8HES - chains H and L of the 3 polymer chains in the assembly; structure by X-ray diffraction, 2.20 A resolution.

== Chain H ==
Molecule: NIV-10 Fab H-chain
From: Homo sapiens
Notes: antibody fragment or engineered binder
Sequence (249 residues; each row starts with the number of its first residue):
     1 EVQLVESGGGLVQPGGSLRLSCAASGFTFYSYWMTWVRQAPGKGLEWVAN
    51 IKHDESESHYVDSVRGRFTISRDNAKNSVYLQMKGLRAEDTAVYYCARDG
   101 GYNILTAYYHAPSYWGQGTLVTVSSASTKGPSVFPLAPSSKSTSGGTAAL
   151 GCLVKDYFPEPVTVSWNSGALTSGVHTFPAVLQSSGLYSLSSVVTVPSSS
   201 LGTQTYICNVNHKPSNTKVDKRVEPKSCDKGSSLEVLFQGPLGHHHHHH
Unresolved in the structure: 140-144, 199-201, 226-249
Disulfides: Cys22-Cys96, Cys152-Cys208

== Chain L ==
Molecule: NIV-10 Fab L-chain
From: Homo sapiens
Notes: antibody fragment or engineered binder
Sequence (217 residues; numbered -1 to 215; the number before each row is that of its first residue; numbers below 1 keep their minus sign (Gln-1 is residue -1)):
    -1 QSALTQPASVSGSPGQSITISCTGTSSDVGGYNFVSWYRQYPGKAPQLMI
    49 YDVSRRPSGDSDRFSGSKSGNTASLTISGLQAEDEAEYHCSSYTGRSPYV
    99 VFGGGTKVTVLGQPKAAPSVTLFPPSSEELQANKATLVCLISDFYPGAVT
   149 VAWKADSSPVKAGVETTTPSKQSNNKYAASSYLSLTPEQWKSHRSYSCQV
   199 THEGSTVEKTVAPTECS
Unresolved in the structure: -1 to 0, 213-215
Disulfides: Cys20-Cys88, Cys137-Cys196

== Interface between chain H and chain L ==
Pairs across the interface - 70 pairs, chain H then chain L:
  Gln39(H) - Gln38(L)  hydrogen bond
  Gln39(H) - His87(L)
  Gly42(H) - Thr166(L)
  Gly44(H) - Gly102(L)
  Leu45(H) - Pro44(L)  hydrophobic
  Leu45(H) - His87(L)
  Leu45(H) - Phe100(L)
  Trp47(H) - Ser95(L)
  Trp47(H) - Pro96(L)  hydrophobic
  Trp47(H) - Tyr97(L)
  Trp47(H) - Val98(L)
  Trp47(H) - Phe100(L)
  Asn50(H) - Tyr97(L)
  His59(H) - Tyr97(L)  hydrogen bond
  Tyr60(H) - Ser95(L)  hydrogen bond (backbone-side chain)
  Val61(H) - Ser95(L)
  Tyr95(H) - Gln38(L)  hydrogen bond
  Tyr95(H) - Lys42(L)  hydrogen bond (side chain-backbone)
  Tyr95(H) - Ala43(L)  hydrophobic
  Tyr102(H) - Tyr91(L)
  Ala107(H) - Phe32(L)
  Tyr108(H) - Phe32(L)  hydrophobic
  Tyr108(H) - Tyr49(L)
  Tyr108(H) - Asp50(L)  hydrogen bond
  Tyr108(H) - Arg53(L)
  Tyr109(H) - Phe32(L)
  Tyr109(H) - Tyr91(L)  hydrophobic
  Tyr109(H) - Val98(L)
  Ala111(H) - Ser34(L)
  Ala111(H) - Tyr36(L)
  Pro112(H) - Tyr36(L)  hydrogen bond (backbone-side chain)
  Trp115(H) - Tyr36(L)
  Trp115(H) - Ala43(L)  hydrophobic
  Trp115(H) - Pro44(L)
  Gly116(H) - Ala43(L)
  Phe134(H) - Ser124(L)
  Phe134(H) - Glu126(L)
  Phe134(H) - Glu127(L)
  Pro135(H) - Ser124(L)  hydrogen bond (backbone-side chain)
  Pro135(H) - Glu126(L)
  Leu136(H) - Phe121(L)  hydrophobic
  Ala137(H) - Phe121(L)
  Ala149(H) - Phe121(L)
  Leu153(H) - Thr134(L)
  Leu153(H) - Val136(L)  hydrophobic
  Leu153(H) - Tyr180(L)  hydrophobic
  Lys155(H) - Glu127(L)
  Lys155(H) - Lys132(L)
  Lys155(H) - Thr134(L)  hydrogen bond
  Asp156(H) - Lys132(L)  salt bridge
  His176(H) - Gln170(L)
  His176(H) - Ala176(L)
  Phe178(H) - Leu138(L)  hydrophobic
  Phe178(H) - Ile139(L)
  Phe178(H) - Ala176(L)  hydrophobic
  Phe178(H) - Ala177(L)
  Pro179(H) - Thr165(L)
  Pro179(H) - Ser168(L)
  Pro179(H) - Ser178(L)
  Ala180(H) - Thr165(L)
  Val181(H) - Glu163(L)
  Val181(H) - Thr165(L)
  Val181(H) - Tyr180(L)  hydrophobic
  Leu182(H) - Glu163(L)
  Gln183(H) - Glu163(L)
  Ser184(H) - Glu163(L)  hydrogen bond (backbone-side chain)
  Leu190(H) - Tyr180(L)
  Ser191(H) - Val136(L)
  Ser191(H) - Tyr180(L)  hydrogen bond
  Val193(H) - Leu138(L)  hydrophobic
Also at the interface, not in a pair above, chain H (48 interface residues in all): Val37, Glu46, Asp62, Arg65, Gly100, Ser113, Ser132, Val133, Leu150, Gly151, Ser189
Also at the interface, not in a pair above, chain L (40 interface residues in all): Leu46, Thr119, Ala130, Ser140

== Overview ==
48 residues of chain H and 40 residues of chain L are in contact, with 11 hydrogen bonds and 1 salt bridge.
Among the polar pairs are Asp156(H)-Lys132(L), Gln39(H)-Gln38(L) and His59(H)-Tyr97(L).
Here chain H is NIV-10 Fab H-chain and chain L is NIV-10 Fab L-chain, both from Homo sapiens. Entry 8HES
(Crystal structure of SARS-CoV-2 RBD and NIV-10 complex) was determined by X-ray diffraction (same publication
as 7YH6 and 7YH7).
